Entry 8P0B (electron microscopy, 2.87 A resolution); this record covers chains A and C of the 5 polymer chains in the assembly.

[Chain A]
Protein: Polymerase acidic protein
From: Thogotovirus thogotoense
UniProt: P27194 (PA_THOGV); residue numbers follow UniProt; this construct covers 1-622
Sequence (622 residues; each row starts with the number of its first residue):
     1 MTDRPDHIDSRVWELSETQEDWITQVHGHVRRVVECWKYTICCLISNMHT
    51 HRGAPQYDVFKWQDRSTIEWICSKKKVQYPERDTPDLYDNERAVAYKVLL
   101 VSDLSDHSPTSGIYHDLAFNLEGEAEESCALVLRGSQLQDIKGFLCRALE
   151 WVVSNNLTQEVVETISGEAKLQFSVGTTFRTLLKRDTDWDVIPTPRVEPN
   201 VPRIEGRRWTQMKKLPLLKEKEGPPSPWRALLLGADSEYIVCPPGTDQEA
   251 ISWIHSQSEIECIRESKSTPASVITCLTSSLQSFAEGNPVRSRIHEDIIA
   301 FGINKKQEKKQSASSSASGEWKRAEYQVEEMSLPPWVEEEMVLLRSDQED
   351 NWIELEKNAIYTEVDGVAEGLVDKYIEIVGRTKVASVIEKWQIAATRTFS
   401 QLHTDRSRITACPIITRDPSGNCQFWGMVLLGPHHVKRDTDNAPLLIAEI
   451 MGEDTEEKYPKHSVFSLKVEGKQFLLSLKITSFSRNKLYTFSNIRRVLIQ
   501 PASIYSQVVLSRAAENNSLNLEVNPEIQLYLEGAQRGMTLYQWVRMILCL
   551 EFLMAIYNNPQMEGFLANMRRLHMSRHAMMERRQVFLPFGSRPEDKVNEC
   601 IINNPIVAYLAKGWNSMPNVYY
Unresolved in the structure: 1-2, 51-52

[Chain C]
Protein: Polymerase basic protein 2
From: Thogotovirus thogotoense
UniProt: Q9YNA4 (PB2_THOGV); numbering as in UniProt (aligned over 1-769)
Sequence (769 residues; numbered 1 to 769; the number before each row is that of its first residue):
     1 MDREEPAESECTLRALVEEYNGACKEAPKEMSKQFTDYNTFKRYTTSKKD
    51 HAPQMRLVYSVRKPWPISMTPSKEIPLVFNGTKLKDTILDLGESKRTRAN
   101 IVVPDYWSKYGSQTSLEVVNAILYAEDLKVQRFFSTEWGEIRYGRMLPFR
   151 KPVQACPTIEEVNPASIPHTLLQVFCPQYTTLDSKRKAHMGAVEKLKRVM
   201 EPICKVQTQESAVHIARSLIDSNKKWLPTVVDHTPRTAEMAHFLCSKYHY
   251 VHTNTQDLSDTRSIDNLCGELVKRSLKCRCPKETLVANLDKITIQGRPMR
   301 EVLADHDGELPYLGICRVAMGLSTHHTMKIRSTKFSILNSDHPRIEVKKV
   351 FSLSPDVQVTIPYRRFKGKAKVYFQNDQIQGYFSCTDRQIDEIKISAPKN
   401 APLLEPLLDICYYGSFIEPGFEQTFGFYPAGKREFVDSFFMHHSKDHKAF
   451 LIHMGLDKDLSLPLSPELNWKEPALSKVCRVTELDSTVQPYTSATREFVL
   501 GETLNVYTQHENGLELLICPTEIRSTRGPLPPGTNLSGSEFIDIYQDPFS
   551 RAKSLLKSTILHAERCKEFVGNMLEEYQDPAETTVQSLVPINTWGKSAKR
   601 KLQEEITSDPDWHQCPRKRAKMSYLAIIAGSIQDRDKKQTNVPRAFMLRG
   651 SQIEYDMKATRGLVVDTTNRIIVGGETVLREGKGGPEGYVQTGVFEEQPR
   701 CYLVDTPDHGLSMGLSRFCVHSQGRYFQYEKKISIWEETDNIKATIDSQR
   751 DLKRRRDIEEMVSKRARIV
Unresolved in the structure: 1-49, 90-95, 145-769
Curated features (UniProtKB/Swiss-Prot):
  - motif: K753 to R756 (Nuclear localization signal)

[Interface between chain A and chain C]
Contacting residue pairs - 18 pairs, chain A then chain C:
  T362(A) - F133(C)
  T362(A) - W138(C)
  E363(A) - G139(C)
  E363(A) - E140(C)
  E363(A) - I141(C)
  V367(A) - Y143(C)
  F399(A) - M55(C)
  S400(A) - Y59(C)
  H403(A) - M55(C)
  H403(A) - Y59(C)
  T404(A) - Y59(C)
  D439(A) - M55(C)
  R485(A) - M55(C)
  Y489(A) - Q54(C)  hydrogen bond
  Y489(A) - M55(C)  hydrophobic
  A514(A) - Y143(C)  hydrophobic
  A514(A) - G144(C)
  L519(A) - Y143(C)
Interface residues without a listed pair, chain A (17 interface residues in all): Y361, V364, N486, A513, N517
Interface residues without a listed pair, chain C (12 interface residues in all): R56, F134

[Overview]
17 residues of chain A and 12 residues of chain C are in contact; the contacts include 1 hydrogen bond. Its
one hydrogen-bonded contact is Y489(A)-Q54(C).
Here chain A is Polymerase acidic protein and chain C is Polymerase basic protein 2, both from Thogotovirus
thogotoense. Entry 8P0B (Thogoto virus polymerase in Mode B conformation and bound to 32-mer loop promoter
RNA) was determined by electron microscopy.
